PDB entry 7W4O | electron microscopy, 2.96 A resolution | chains A and C of the 8 polymer chains in the assembly

# Chain A (and C)
Molecule: ATP-sensitive inward rectifier potassium channel 11
From: Mus musculus
Notes: chain C of this document is another copy of the same molecule, construct and numbering; everything in this record applies to it too
UniProt: Q61743 (KCJ11_MOUSE); residues 1-390 here = UniProt positions 1-390
Amino-acid sequence (390 residues; numbered 1 to 390; the number before each row is that of its first residue):
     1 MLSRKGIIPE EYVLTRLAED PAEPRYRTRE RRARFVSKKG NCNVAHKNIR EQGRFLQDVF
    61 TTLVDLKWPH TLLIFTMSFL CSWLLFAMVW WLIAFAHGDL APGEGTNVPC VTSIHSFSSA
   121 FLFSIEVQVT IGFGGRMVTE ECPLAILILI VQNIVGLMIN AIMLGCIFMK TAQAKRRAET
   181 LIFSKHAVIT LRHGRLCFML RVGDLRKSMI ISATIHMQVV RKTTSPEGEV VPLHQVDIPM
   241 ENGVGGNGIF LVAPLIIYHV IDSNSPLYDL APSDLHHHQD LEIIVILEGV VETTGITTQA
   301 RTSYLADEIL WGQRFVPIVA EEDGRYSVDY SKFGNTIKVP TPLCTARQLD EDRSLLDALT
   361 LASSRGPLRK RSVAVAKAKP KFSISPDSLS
Unresolved in the structure: 1-31, 357-390
Differences from the reference sequence: engineered mutation Lys175 (His in Q61743)
Disulfides: Cys110-Cys142
UniProt features mapped onto this chain:
  - motif: Thr130 to Gly135 (Selectivity filter)
  - binding site (ATP): Asn48, Arg50, Tyr330
  - binding site (K(+)): Thr130, Phe133
  - binding site (a 1,2-diacyl-sn-glycero-3-phospho-(1D-myo-inositol-4,5-bisphosphate)): Arg176
  - site: Asn160 (Role in the control of polyamine-mediated channel gating and in the blocking by intracellular magnesium)
  - modified residue: Thr341 (Phosphothreonine), Ser385 (Phosphoserine)
From the paper describing this entry:
  - conformationally variable residues (helix shift, loop rearrangement, side-chain flip): Arg50 to Arg54, Phe60, Leu164, Phe168
  - mutagenesis - H175K: increased binding to PI(4,5)P2

# Interface between chain A and chain C
Contacting residue pairs (138; chain A residue first):
  Ala33(A) - Arg325(C)
  Ala33(A) - Tyr326(C)
  Arg34(A) - Tyr326(C)
  Phe35(A) - Val252(C)  hydrophobic
  Phe35(A) - Tyr326(C)
  Cys42(A) - Val252(C)  hydrophobic
  Asn43(A) - Arg325(C)
  Asn43(A) - Tyr326(C)
  Val44(A) - Val252(C)  hydrophobic
  Val44(A) - Tyr326(C)
  Val44(A) - Val328(C)  hydrophobic
  Ala45(A) - Arg325(C)
  Ala45(A) - Tyr326(C)  hydrogen bond (backbone-backbone)
  Ala45(A) - Ser327(C)
  Ala45(A) - Val328(C)  hydrogen bond (backbone-backbone)
  His46(A) - Asp204(C)
  His46(A) - Arg206(C)
  His46(A) - Val252(C)  hydrogen bond (side chain-backbone)
  His46(A) - Tyr330(C)
  Lys47(A) - Ser327(C)
  Lys47(A) - Val328(C)  hydrogen bond (backbone-backbone)
  Lys47(A) - Tyr330(C)  hydrogen bond (backbone-backbone)
  Asn48(A) - Asp329(C)  hydrogen bond
  Asn48(A) - Tyr330(C)
  Asn48(A) - Ser331(C)
  Ile49(A) - Leu205(C)  hydrophobic
  Ile49(A) - Tyr330(C)  hydrophobic
  Arg50(A) - Ser331(C)
  Glu51(A) - Leu205(C)
  Arg54(A) - Glu179(C)  hydrogen bond (side chain-backbone)
  Arg54(A) - Thr180(C)
  Arg54(A) - Leu181(C)
  Arg54(A) - Ile182(C)
  Phe55(A) - Leu205(C)
  Gln57(A) - Arg176(C)
  Gln57(A) - Glu179(C)
  Asp58(A) - Arg176(C)
  Asp58(A) - Arg177(C)
  Asp58(A) - Thr180(C)
  Asp58(A) - Arg206(C)  salt bridge
  Phe60(A) - Phe168(C)  hydrophobic
  Phe60(A) - Thr171(C)
  Phe60(A) - Ala172(C)  hydrophobic
  Phe60(A) - Thr294(C)
  Thr61(A) - Arg177(C)
  Thr61(A) - Arg206(C)
  Thr62(A) - Arg206(C)
  Val64(A) - Thr293(C)
  Asp65(A) - Ser208(C)  hydrogen bond
  Asp65(A) - Thr293(C)  hydrogen bond
  Phe123(A) - Phe133(C)  hydrophobic
  Val127(A) - Ile131(C)
  Val127(A) - Phe133(C)  hydrophobic
  Thr130(A) - Val129(C)
  Thr130(A) - Thr130(C)
  Thr130(A) - Ile131(C)
  Ile131(A) - Ile131(C)
  Gly132(A) - Ile131(C)
  Gly132(A) - Gly132(C)
  Phe133(A) - Phe133(C)
  Gly134(A) - Phe133(C)
  Arg136(A) - Phe133(C)
  Met137(A) - Phe133(C)  hydrophobic
  Met137(A) - Gly135(C)
  Met137(A) - Arg136(C)
  Val138(A) - Leu122(C)
  Val138(A) - Phe133(C)  hydrophobic
  Val138(A) - Arg136(C)  hydrogen bond (backbone-side chain)
  Thr139(A) - Leu122(C)
  Glu140(A) - Ser118(C)
  Glu140(A) - Ser119(C)  hydrogen bond
  Glu140(A) - Leu122(C)
  Glu140(A) - Arg136(C)  salt bridge
  Ile146(A) - Phe121(C)  hydrophobic
  Ile146(A) - Leu122(C)  hydrophobic
  Leu149(A) - Leu122(C)  hydrophobic
  Leu149(A) - Ile125(C)  hydrophobic
  Ile150(A) - Leu80(C)  hydrophobic
  Ile150(A) - Trp83(C)  hydrophobic
  Ile150(A) - Phe121(C)  hydrophobic
  Ile150(A) - Ile125(C)  hydrophobic
  Asn153(A) - Trp83(C)
  Asn153(A) - Ile125(C)
  Asn153(A) - Ile131(C)
  Ile154(A) - Thr76(C)
  Ile154(A) - Phe79(C)  hydrophobic
  Ile154(A) - Trp83(C)  hydrophobic
  Leu157(A) - Phe75(C)  hydrophobic
  Leu157(A) - Phe79(C)  hydrophobic
  Leu157(A) - Leu164(C)
  Met158(A) - Leu72(C)  hydrophobic
  Met158(A) - Phe75(C)  hydrophobic
  Met158(A) - Ile167(C)  hydrophobic
  Ala161(A) - Leu164(C)  hydrophobic
  Ile162(A) - Thr171(C)
  Gly165(A) - Phe168(C)
  Cys166(A) - Phe168(C)
  Met169(A) - Phe168(C)  hydrophobic
  Met169(A) - Thr293(C)
  Met169(A) - Thr294(C)
  Gln173(A) - Thr293(C)
  Lys175(A) - Glu292(C)
  His216(A) - Gly248(C)
  Gln218(A) - Phe250(C)
  Pro226(A) - His193(C)
  Glu227(A) - Leu191(C)
  Glu227(A) - Arg192(C)
  Glu227(A) - His193(C)  hydrogen bond (side chain-backbone)
  Glu227(A) - Gly194(C)  hydrogen bond (side chain-backbone)
  Glu227(A) - Arg314(C)
  Gly228(A) - Arg314(C)
  Glu229(A) - Arg192(C)  salt bridge
  Glu229(A) - Ile256(C)
  Glu229(A) - Arg314(C)
  Val230(A) - Pro317(C)
  Pro232(A) - Pro317(C)
  Pro232(A) - Val319(C)
  Leu233(A) - Val319(C)  hydrophobic
  Leu233(A) - Tyr326(C)  hydrophobic
  His234(A) - Arg192(C)  hydrogen bond
  Gln235(A) - Phe250(C)
  Gln235(A) - Leu255(C)
  Asp237(A) - Asn242(C)
  Asp237(A) - Val244(C)
  Asp237(A) - Gly248(C)
  Pro239(A) - Val244(C)  hydrophobic
  Ile286(A) - Phe250(C)  hydrophobic
  Glu288(A) - Ile211(C)
  Glu288(A) - Ser212(C)  hydrogen bond (side chain-backbone)
  Ile296(A) - Gly295(C)
  Thr297(A) - Ile211(C)
  Thr297(A) - Val290(C)
  Thr298(A) - Ile211(C)
  Gln299(A) - Met209(C)
  Gln299(A) - Ile211(C)
  Gln299(A) - Phe250(C)
  Arg301(A) - Phe250(C)
  Arg301(A) - Glu292(C)  salt bridge
Interface residues without a listed pair, chain A (72 interface residues in all): Arg32, Val36, Glu126, Ser225
Interface residues without a listed pair, chain C (71 interface residues in all): Ser113, Asn160, Ile210, Gly243, Ile249, Ala253, Ile296, Glu321, Gly324

# Summary
72 residues of chain A face 71 of chain C across their interface; the contacts include 15 hydrogen bonds and 4
salt bridges. Among the polar pairs are Asp58(A)-Arg206(C), Glu140(A)-Arg136(C) and Glu229(A)-Arg192(C). The
paper reports that H175K of chain A increases binding to PI(4,5)P2; conformational variability at Arg50(A),
Phe60(A) and Leu164(A) among others.
Both chains are ATP-sensitive inward rectifier potassium channel 11 (Mus musculus). Entry 7W4O (The structure
of KATP H175K mutant in pre-open state) was determined by electron microscopy, deposited together with 7W4P.
